Entry 6LHJ (X-ray diffraction, 2.40 A resolution); this record covers chains A and B.

== Chain A (and B) ==
Name: Bifunctional dihydrofolate reductase-thymidylate synthase
Source organism: Plasmodium falciparum
Notes: chain B of this document is another copy of the same molecule, construct and numbering; everything in this record applies to it too
UniProtKB: D9N170 (D9N170_PLAFA); numbering as in UniProt (aligned over 1-608)
Sequence (608 residues; numbered 1 to 608; the number before each row is that of its first residue):
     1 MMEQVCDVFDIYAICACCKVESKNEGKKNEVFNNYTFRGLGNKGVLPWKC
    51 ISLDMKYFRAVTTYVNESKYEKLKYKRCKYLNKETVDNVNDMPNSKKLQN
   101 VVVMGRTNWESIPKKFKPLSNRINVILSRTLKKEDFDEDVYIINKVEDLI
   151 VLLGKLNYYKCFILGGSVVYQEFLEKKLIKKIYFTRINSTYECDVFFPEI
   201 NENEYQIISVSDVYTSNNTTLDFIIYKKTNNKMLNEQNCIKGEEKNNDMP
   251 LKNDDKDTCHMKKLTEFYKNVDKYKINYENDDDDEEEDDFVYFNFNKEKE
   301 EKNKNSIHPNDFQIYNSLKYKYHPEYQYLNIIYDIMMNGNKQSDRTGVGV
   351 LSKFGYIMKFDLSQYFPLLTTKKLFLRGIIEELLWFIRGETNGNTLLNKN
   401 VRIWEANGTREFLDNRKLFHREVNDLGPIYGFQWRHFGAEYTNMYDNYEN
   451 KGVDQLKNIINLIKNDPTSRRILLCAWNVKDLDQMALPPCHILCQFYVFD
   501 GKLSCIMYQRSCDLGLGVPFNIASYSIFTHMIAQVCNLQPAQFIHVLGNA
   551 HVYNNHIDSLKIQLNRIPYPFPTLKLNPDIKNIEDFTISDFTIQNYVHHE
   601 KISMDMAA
Not modelled in the structure: 86-95, 232-282 (chain B: 23-28, 89-96, 233-282, 606-608)
Small-molecule neighbours:
  - EA6 (1-[3-(2-chloranyl-4-fluoranyl-phenoxy)propoxy]-6,6-dimethyl-1,3,5-triazine-2,4-diamine): I14, C15, A16, L46, D54, M55, F58, N108, S111, I112, P113, F116, L119, L164, Y170, T185
  - NADPH (NDP; NADPH dihydro-nicotinamide-adenine-dinucleotide phosphate): C15, A16, L40, G41, N42, G44, V45, L46, W48, G105, R106, T107, N108, S111, L127, S128, R129, T130, N144, K145, V146, L164, G165, G166, S167, V168, V169, Y170, E172, V195
  - 2'-deoxyuridine 5'-monophosphate (UMP): R345, C490, H491, Q509, R510, S511, C512, D513, G517, V518, N521, H551, Y553

== Interface between chain A and chain B ==
Contacting residue pairs (169):
  L53(A) - F295(B)
  L53(A) - N296(B)
  K56(A) - F295(B)
  K56(A) - N296(B)  hydrogen bond
  Y57(A) - Y292(B)
  Y57(A) - F293(B)
  Y57(A) - F295(B)  hydrophobic
  V61(A) - Y292(B)  hydrophobic
  Y64(A) - D288(B)
  Y64(A) - V291(B)  hydrophobic
  K69(A) - D284(B)  hydrogen bond (side chain-backbone)
  K69(A) - E287(B)
  K69(A) - D288(B)  salt bridge
  K72(A) - D284(B)  salt bridge
  Y159(A) - D288(B)  hydrogen bond
  K160(A) - D288(B)  salt bridge
  K160(A) - Y292(B)  hydrogen bond
  K180(A) - E285(B)  salt bridge
  K181(A) - E285(B)
  K181(A) - E286(B)  salt bridge
  K181(A) - D289(B)  salt bridge
  Y183(A) - D289(B)  hydrogen bond
  Y183(A) - Y292(B)
  I208(A) - E286(B)
  S209(A) - F293(B)
  S211(A) - F293(B)
  Y214(A) - F295(B)
  Y214(A) - N296(B)
  F223(A) - F293(B)
  F223(A) - F295(B)  hydrophobic
  I225(A) - D289(B)
  I225(A) - F293(B)  hydrophobic
  K227(A) - D283(B)  salt bridge
  K227(A) - E285(B)  salt bridge
  K227(A) - E286(B)  salt bridge
  D284(A) - K69(B)
  D284(A) - K72(B)  salt bridge
  E285(A) - Y12(B)  hydrogen bond
  E285(A) - K160(B)  salt bridge
  E285(A) - K181(B)  salt bridge
  E285(A) - Y183(B)
  E286(A) - K181(B)  salt bridge
  E286(A) - K227(B)  salt bridge
  E286(A) - Y320(B)  hydrogen bond (backbone-side chain)
  D288(A) - Y64(B)
  D288(A) - K69(B)  salt bridge
  D288(A) - Y159(B)  hydrogen bond
  D288(A) - K160(B)  salt bridge
  D289(A) - K181(B)  salt bridge
  D289(A) - Y183(B)  hydrogen bond
  D289(A) - I225(B)
  D289(A) - Y320(B)
  F290(A) - Y320(B)
  F290(A) - Y322(B)
  V291(A) - Y64(B)  hydrophobic
  Y292(A) - V61(B)  hydrophobic
  Y292(A) - K160(B)  hydrogen bond
  Y292(A) - Y183(B)  hydrophobic
  F293(A) - Y57(B)
  F293(A) - S209(B)
  F293(A) - V210(B)
  F293(A) - S211(B)
  F293(A) - F223(B)
  F293(A) - I225(B)  hydrophobic
  F293(A) - Y320(B)  hydrophobic
  F293(A) - Y322(B)  hydrophobic
  F295(A) - L53(B)
  F295(A) - K56(B)
  F295(A) - Y57(B)  hydrophobic
  F295(A) - F223(B)  hydrophobic
  N296(A) - L53(B)
  N296(A) - K56(B)  hydrogen bond
  E298(A) - K56(B)  salt bridge
  K304(A) - F499(B)
  K319(A) - E286(B)
  Y320(A) - E286(B)  hydrogen bond (side chain-backbone)
  Y320(A) - F290(B)
  Y322(A) - F290(B)
  Y322(A) - F293(B)  hydrophobic
  N340(A) - Y497(B)  hydrogen bond
  N340(A) - F499(B)
  K341(A) - F499(B)
  Q342(A) - Y497(B)
  Q342(A) - V498(B)  hydrogen bond (side chain-backbone)
  Q342(A) - F499(B)
  S343(A) - T468(B)
  D344(A) - R470(B)  salt bridge
  R345(A) - R471(B)
  S352(A) - Y497(B)  hydrogen bond
  F354(A) - K359(B)  hydrogen bond (backbone-side chain)
  F354(A) - Q495(B)
  F354(A) - F496(B)
  F354(A) - Y497(B)  hydrophobic
  F354(A) - S504(B)
  F354(A) - I506(B)  hydrophobic
  F354(A) - I544(B)
  G355(A) - K359(B)  hydrogen bond (backbone-side chain)
  G355(A) - I506(B)
  Y356(A) - I357(B)
  K359(A) - F354(B)  hydrogen bond (side chain-backbone)
  K359(A) - G355(B)  hydrogen bond (side chain-backbone)
  R416(A) - R471(B)
  F437(A) - N478(B)
  F437(A) - V479(B)  hydrophobic
  F437(A) - K480(B)
  G438(A) - K480(B)  hydrogen bond (backbone-side chain)
  V453(A) - V479(B)  hydrophobic
  Q455(A) - V479(B)
  T468(A) - S343(B)
  R470(A) - D344(B)  salt bridge
  R470(A) - R510(B)  hydrogen bond (backbone-side chain)
  R470(A) - S511(B)  hydrogen bond
  R470(A) - N549(B)
  R470(A) - H551(B)
  R470(A) - Y553(B)  hydrogen bond
  R471(A) - R345(B)
  R471(A) - R416(B)
  R471(A) - P488(B)
  R471(A) - R510(B)
  L473(A) - W477(B)  hydrophobic
  L473(A) - I492(B)  hydrophobic
  L473(A) - R510(B)
  C475(A) - W477(B)
  C475(A) - V479(B)  hydrophobic
  W477(A) - L473(B)  hydrophobic
  W477(A) - C475(B)
  N478(A) - F437(B)
  V479(A) - F437(B)  hydrophobic
  V479(A) - V453(B)  hydrophobic
  V479(A) - Q455(B)
  K480(A) - F437(B)
  K480(A) - G438(B)
  P488(A) - R471(B)
  I492(A) - L493(B)  hydrophobic
  L493(A) - I492(B)  hydrophobic
  L493(A) - L493(B)  hydrophobic
  Q495(A) - F354(B)
  Q495(A) - Y508(B)  hydrogen bond
  Q495(A) - R510(B)  hydrogen bond (side chain-backbone)
  Q495(A) - G548(B)
  F496(A) - F354(B)
  Y497(A) - N340(B)  hydrogen bond
  Y497(A) - Q342(B)  hydrogen bond
  Y497(A) - S352(B)  hydrogen bond
  Y497(A) - F354(B)  hydrophobic
  Y497(A) - N549(B)
  V498(A) - Q342(B)  hydrogen bond (backbone-side chain)
  F499(A) - N340(B)
  F499(A) - K341(B)
  F499(A) - Q342(B)
  S504(A) - F354(B)
  I506(A) - F354(B)  hydrophobic
  I506(A) - G355(B)
  I506(A) - Y508(B)
  I506(A) - G548(B)
  Y508(A) - Q495(B)  hydrogen bond
  Y508(A) - I506(B)
  R510(A) - R470(B)  hydrogen bond (side chain-backbone)
  R510(A) - R471(B)
  R510(A) - L473(B)
  R510(A) - Q495(B)  hydrogen bond (backbone-side chain)
  S511(A) - R470(B)  hydrogen bond
  I544(A) - F354(B)
  G548(A) - Q495(B)
  G548(A) - I506(B)
  N549(A) - R470(B)
  N549(A) - Y497(B)
  H551(A) - R470(B)
  Y553(A) - R470(B)  hydrogen bond
Also at the interface, not in a pair above, chain A (89 interface residues in all): A60, F162, V210, E287, V350, K353, I357, L487, C505, V546, L547
Also at the interface, not in a pair above, chain B (89 interface residues in all): D10, A60, F162, I208, Y214, K319, V350, K353, Y356, L487, C505, V546, L547

== Summary ==
The chain A/chain B interface involves 89 residues from each chain, with 34 hydrogen bonds and 20 salt
bridges. Polar pairs include K69(A)-D288(B), K72(A)-D284(B) and K160(A)-D288(B). Chain A binds compound EA6,
NADPH and 2'-deoxyuridine 5'-monophosphate.
Both chains are Bifunctional dihydrofolate reductase-thymidylate synthase (Plasmodium falciparum). Entry 6LHJ
(Quadruple mutant (N51I+C59R+S108N+I164L) plasmodium falciparum dihydrofolate reductase-thymidylate synthase
(PfDHFR-TS) complexed with C452 (compound 16) and NADPH) was determined by X-ray diffraction together with
6LH9, 6LHI, 6LEU, 6LEV and 6LEZ from the same study.
